Entry 8VGO (electron microscopy, 2.60 A resolution); this record covers chains B and I of the 6 polymer chains in the assembly.

# Chain B
Name: Rituximab.4DS Fab light chain
From: Homo sapiens
Notes: antibody fragment or engineered binder
Chain sequence (213 residues; numbered 1 to 214; 1 number in that range is skipped by the numbering (no residue carries it; nothing is unmodelled there); the number before each row is that of its first residue):
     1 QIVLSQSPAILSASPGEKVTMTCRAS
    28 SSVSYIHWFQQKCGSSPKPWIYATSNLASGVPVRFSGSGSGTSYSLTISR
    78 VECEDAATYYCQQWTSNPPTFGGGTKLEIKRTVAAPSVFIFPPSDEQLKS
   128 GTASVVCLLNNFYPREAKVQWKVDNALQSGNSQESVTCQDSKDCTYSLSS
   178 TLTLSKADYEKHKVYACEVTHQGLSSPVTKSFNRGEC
Disulfide bonds: Cys23-Cys88, Cys40-Cys165, Cys80-Cys171, Cys134-Cys194

# Chain I
Name: B-lymphocyte antigen CD20
From: Homo sapiens
Reference sequence: P11836 (CD20_HUMAN); residues 41-297 here = UniProt positions 41-297
Chain sequence (278 residues; each row starts with the number of its first residue):
    38 MGSTQSFFMRESKTLGAVQIMNGLFHIALGGLLMIPAGIYAPICVTVWYP
    88 LWGGIMYIISGSLLAATEKNSRKCLVKGKMIMNSLSLFAAISGMILSIMD
   138 ILNIKISHFLKMESLNFIRAHTPYINIYNCEPANPSEKNSPSTQYCYSIQ
   188 SLFLGILSVMLIFAFFQELVIAGIVENEWKRTCSRPKSNIVLLSAEEKKE
   238 QTIEIKEEVVGLTETSSQPKNEEDIEIIPIQEEEEEETETNFPEPPQDQE
   288 SSPIENDSSPGNSENLYFQGHHHHHHHH
Unresolved in the structure: 38-45, 104-112, 220-315
Disulfide bonds: Cys167-Cys183
Sequence notes: initiating methionine (38); expression tag (39-40, 298-315)
Swiss-Prot annotation at these positions:
  - region: Ala74 to Ile80 (Epitope 1), Phe146 to Pro160 (Epitope 2), Glu168 to Lys175 (Epitope 3 (recognized by antibodies, including Rituximab))
  - modified residue: Ser225 (Phosphoserine), Thr239 (Phosphothreonine)
  - lipidation (S-palmitoyl cysteine): Cys111, Cys220

# Interface between chain B and chain I
Residue-residue contacts - 13 pairs, chain B then chain I:
  Ser26(B) - Glu150(I)
  Ser28(B) - Ile76(I)
  Ser29(B) - Pro160(I)  hydrogen bond (side chain-backbone)
  Ser29(B) - Tyr161(I)
  Val30(B) - Tyr161(I)
  Ser31(B) - Tyr161(I)
  Trp91(B) - Asn171(I)
  Thr92(B) - Tyr161(I)
  Asn94(B) - Asn166(I)
  Asn94(B) - Glu168(I)  hydrogen bond (side chain-backbone)
  Asn94(B) - Pro169(I)
  Asn94(B) - Ala170(I)
  Pro96(B) - Ala170(I)
Also at the interface, not in a pair above, chain B (11 interface residues in all): Gln1, Gly68
Also at the interface, not in a pair above, chain I (11 interface residues in all): Lys148, Arg156

# Overview
The chain B/chain I interface involves 11 residues from each chain; the contacts include 2 hydrogen bonds.
Polar pairs include Ser29(B)-Pro160(I) and Asn94(B)-Glu168(I).
Here chain B is Rituximab.4DS Fab light chain and chain I is B-lymphocyte antigen CD20, both from Homo
sapiens. Entry 8VGO (CryoEM structure of CD20 in complex with engineered conformationally rigid Rituximab.4DS
Fab) was determined by electron microscopy together with 8VEG, 8VGE, 8VGF, 8VGG, 8VGL, 8VGM and 3 further
entries from the same study.
